PDB entry 6MJA | X-ray diffraction, 2.35 A resolution | chains C and A of the 4 polymer chains in the assembly

== Chain C ==
Name: T cell receptor alpha variable 11, T cell receptor alpha joining 18, Human nkt tcr alpha chain, CHIMERIC PROTEIN
Organism: Mus musculus
UniProtKB: chimeric construct of A0A0B4J1J9, K7N5M3: residues 1-92 from A0A0B4J1J9 (A0A0B4J1J9_MOUSE) positions 22-113 (UniProt number = residue number + 21); residues 114-208 from K7N5M3 positions 116-210 (UniProt number = residue number + 2)
Chain sequence (209 residues; each row starts with the number of its first residue; numbering starts at 0):
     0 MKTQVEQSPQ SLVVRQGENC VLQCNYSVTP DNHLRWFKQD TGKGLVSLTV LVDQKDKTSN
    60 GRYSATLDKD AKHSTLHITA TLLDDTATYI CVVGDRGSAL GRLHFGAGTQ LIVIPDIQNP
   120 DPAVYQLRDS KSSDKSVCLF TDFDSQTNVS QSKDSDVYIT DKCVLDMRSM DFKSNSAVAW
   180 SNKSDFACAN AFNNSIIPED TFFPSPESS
Disordered / not traced: 0-1, 182-184, 205-208
Cystine bridges: Cys23-Cys90, Cys137-Cys187
Differences from the reference sequence: initiating methionine (0); linker (113)
Metal / ion sites: Na+ near Arg95 (its only coordinating residue here)
Ligand contacts: JTJ (N-[(2S,3S,4R)-3,4-dihydroxy-1-({4-O-[(4-methylphenyl)methyl]-alpha-D-galactopyranosyl}oxy)octadecan-2-yl]hexacosanamide): Pro29, Asn31, Val51, Lys68, Asp94, Arg95, Gly96

== Chain A ==
Name: Antigen-presenting glycoprotein CD1d1
Organism: Mus musculus
UniProtKB: A0A0R4J090 (A0A0R4J090_MOUSE); residues 1-279 here correspond to UniProt positions 19-297 (UniProt number = residue number + 18)
Chain sequence (285 residues; each row starts with the number of its first residue):
     1 SEAQQKNYTF RCLQMSSFAN RSWSRTDSVV WLGDLQTHRW SNDSATISFT KPWSQGKLSN
    61 QQWEKLQHMF QVYRVSFTRD IQELVKMMSP KEDYPIEIQL SAGCEMYPGN ASESFLHVAF
   121 QGKYVVRFWG TSWQTVPGAP SWLDLPIKVL NADQGTSATV QMLLNDTCPL FVRGLLEAGK
   181 SDLEKQEKPV AWLSSVPSSA HGHRQLVCHV SGFYPKPVWV MWMRGDQEQQ GTHRGDFLPN
   241 ADETWYLQAT LDVEAGEEAG LACRVKHSSL GGQDIILYWH HHHHH
Disordered / not traced: 1-5, 199-203, 280-285
Cystine bridges: Cys104-Cys168, Cys208-Cys263
Glycans and other covalent adducts: N-acetylglucosamine (NAG) linked to Asn20, Asn42; glycan linked to Asn165
Differences from the reference sequence: expression tag (280-285)
Metal / ion sites: Na+: Val85, Glu92
Ligand contacts: JTJ (N-[(2S,3S,4R)-3,4-dihydroxy-1-({4-O-[(4-methylphenyl)methyl]-alpha-D-galactopyranosyl}oxy)octadecan-2-yl]hexacosanamide): Phe10, Cys12, Gln14, Ser28, Val30, His38, Trp40, Ile47, Trp63, Leu66, Met69, Phe70, Tyr73, Ser76, Phe77, Asp80, Ile81, Leu84, Val85, Ile98, Leu100, Ala102, Leu116, Val118, Phe120, Val126, Trp133, Trp142, Leu143, Pro146, Leu150, Asp153, Gly155, Thr156, Thr159, Val160, Leu163, Leu164, Thr167, Cys168, Phe171

== How chain C and chain A interact ==
Pairs across the interface (18; chain C residue first):
  Thr28(C) - Val72(A)
  Pro29(C) - Val72(A)  hydrophobic
  Pro29(C) - Ser76(A)
  Asp94(C) - Arg79(A)  salt bridge
  Arg95(C) - Ser76(A)  hydrogen bond (side chain-backbone)
  Arg95(C) - Arg79(A)
  Arg95(C) - Asp80(A)  salt bridge
  Gly96(C) - Ala152(A)
  Gly96(C) - Asp153(A)
  Ser97(C) - Val149(A)
  Leu99(C) - Arg79(A)  hydrogen bond (backbone-side chain)
  Leu99(C) - Asp80(A)
  Leu99(C) - Glu83(A)
  Leu99(C) - Met87(A)  hydrophobic
  Leu99(C) - Val149(A)  hydrophobic
  Gly100(C) - Arg79(A)
  Arg101(C) - Arg79(A)
  Arg101(C) - Glu83(A)  salt bridge
Also at the interface, not in a pair above, chain C (10 interface residues in all): Asn31
Also at the interface, not in a pair above, chain A (11 interface residues in all): Leu84, Lys86

== In short ==
10 residues of chain C face 11 of chain A across their interface; the contacts include 2 hydrogen bonds and 3
salt bridges. Polar contacts include Asp94(C)-Arg79(A), Arg95(C)-Asp80(A) and Arg101(C)-Glu83(A). Compound JTJ
is bound between chain C and chain A.
Here chain C is T cell receptor alpha variable 11, T cell receptor alpha joining 18, Human nkt tcr alpha
chain, CHIMERIC PROTEIN and chain A is Antigen-presenting glycoprotein CD1d1, both from Mus musculus. Entry
6MJA (Crystal structure of the mCD1d/xxo (JJ294) /iNKTCR ternary complex) was determined by X-ray diffraction
(same publication as 6MIV, 6MIY, 6MJ4, 6MJ6, 6MJI, 6MJJ and 6MJQ).
